Entry 3F3P (X-ray diffraction, 3.20 A resolution); this record covers chains A and C of the 4 polymer chains in the assembly.

[Chain A]
Protein: Nucleoporin SEH1
Source organism: Saccharomyces cerevisiae
UniProt: P53011 (SEH1_YEAST); residues 1-349 here = UniProt positions 1-349
Amino-acid sequence (351 residues; numbered -1 to 349; the number before each row is that of its first residue; numbers below 1 keep their minus sign (Pro-1 is residue -1)):
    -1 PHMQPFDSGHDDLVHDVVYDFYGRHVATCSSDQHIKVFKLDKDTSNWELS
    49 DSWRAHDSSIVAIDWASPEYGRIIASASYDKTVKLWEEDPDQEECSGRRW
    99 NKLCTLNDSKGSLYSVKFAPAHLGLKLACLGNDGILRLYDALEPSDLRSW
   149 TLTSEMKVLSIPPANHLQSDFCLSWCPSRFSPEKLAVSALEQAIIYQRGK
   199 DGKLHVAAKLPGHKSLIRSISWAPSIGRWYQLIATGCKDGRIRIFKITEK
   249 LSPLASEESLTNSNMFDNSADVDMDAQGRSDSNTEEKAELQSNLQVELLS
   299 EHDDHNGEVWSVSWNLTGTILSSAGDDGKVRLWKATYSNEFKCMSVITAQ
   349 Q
Not modelled in the structure: -1 to 0, 161-165, 249-289
Sequence notes: expression tag (-1 to 0)
Modified / non-standard residues: Mse1, Mse154, Mse342 (selenomethionine; parent Met); Mse263, Mse272 (selenomethionine)
UniProt features mapped onto this chain:
  - modified residue: Ser257 (Phosphoserine)

[Chain C]
Protein: Nucleoporin NUP85
Source organism: Saccharomyces cerevisiae
UniProt: P46673 (NUP85_YEAST); numbering as in UniProt (aligned over 1-570)
Amino-acid sequence (570 residues; each row starts with the number of its first residue):
     1 MTIDDSNRLLMDVDQFDFLDDGTAQLSNNKTDEEEQLYKRDPVSGAILVP
    51 MTVNDQPIEKNGDKMPLKFKLGPLSYQNMAFITAKDKYKLYPVRIPRLDT
   101 SKEFSAYVSGLFEIYRDLGDDRVFNVPTIGVVNSNFAKEHNATVNLAMEA
   151 ILNELEVFIGRVKDQDGRVNRFYELEESLTVLNCLRTMYFILDGQDVEEN
   201 RSEFIESLLNWINRSDGEPDEEYIEQVFSVKDSTAGKKVFETQYFWKLLN
   251 QLVLRGLLSQAIGCIERSDLLPYLSDTCAVSFDAVSDSIELLKQYPKDSS
   301 STFREWKNLVLKLSQAFGSSATDISGELRDYIEDFLLVIGGNQRKILQYS
   351 RTWYESFCGFLLYYIPSLELSAEYLQMSLEANVVDITNDWEQPCVDIISG
   401 KIHSILPVMESLDSCTAAFTAMICEAKGLIENIFEGEKNSDDYSNEDNEM
   451 LEDLFSYRNGMASYMLNSFAFELCSLGDKELWPVAIGLIALSATGTRSAK
   501 KMVIAELLPHYPFVTNDDIEWMLSICVEWRLPEIAKEIYTTLGNQMLSAH
   551 NIIESIANFSRAGKYELVKS
Not modelled in the structure: 1-38, 126-132, 231-237, 436-450, 548-570
Modified / non-standard residues: Mse1, Mse11, Mse450 (selenomethionine); Mse51, Mse65, Mse79, Mse148, Mse188, Mse377, Mse409, Mse422, Mse461, Mse465, Mse502, Mse522, Mse546 (selenomethionine; parent Met)

[How chain A and chain C interact]
Contacting residue pairs - 149 pairs, chain A then chain C:
  Mse1(A) with Tyr76(C); Gln77(C); Pro92(C)
  Gln2(A) with Pro92(C)
  Pro3(A) with Thr52(C); Asp55(C); Leu90(C); Tyr91(C), hydrophobic
  Phe4(A) with Mse79(C), hydrophobic; Lys89(C); Leu90(C), hydrogen bond (backbone-backbone); Pro92(C)
  Ser6(A) with Tyr88(C), hydrogen bond (side chain-backbone)
  His8(A) with Tyr88(C)
  Asp9(A) with Tyr88(C), hydrogen bond (backbone-side chain)
  Asp10(A) with Tyr88(C)
  Leu11(A) with Thr83(C); Ala84(C); Lys85(C); Tyr88(C), hydrophobic
  Val12(A) with Ile82(C); Thr83(C), hydrogen bond (backbone-side chain)
  His13(A) with Lys68(C), hydrogen bond (backbone-side chain); Phe81(C); Thr83(C)
  Asp14(A) with Lys70(C), salt bridge
  Val15(A) with Lys70(C); Mse79(C), hydrophobic; Phe81(C), hydrophobic; Leu90(C), hydrophobic
  Val16(A) with Lys70(C)
  Tyr17(A) with Lys70(C); Gly72(C); Pro73(C); Gln77(C), hydrogen bond (side chain-backbone); Asn78(C), hydrogen bond (side chain-backbone); Mse79(C), hydrogen bond (side chain-backbone)
  Asp18(A) with Pro73(C)
  Phe19(A) with Pro73(C); Pro509(C); His510(C)
  Tyr20(A) with Pro73(C); Leu74(C); Gln545(C)
  Gly21(A) with Pro73(C); Leu74(C)
  Arg22(A) with Leu74(C); Tyr76(C), hydrogen bond
  Val24(A) with Mse79(C), hydrophobic
  Thr26(A) with Leu90(C)
  Leu38(A) with Gln77(C)
  Trp45(A) with Gln77(C), hydrogen bond; Pro92(C)
  Pro66(A) with Thr541(C)
  Glu67(A) with Glu537(C); Thr540(C); Thr541(C), hydrogen bond (backbone-side chain); Asn544(C), hydrogen bond (backbone-side chain)
  Tyr68(A) with Asn544(C)
  Gly69(A) with Asn544(C)
  Pro88(A) with Leu547(C)
  Ser176(A) with Glu506(C)
  Arg177(A) with Ala505(C); Glu506(C), hydrogen bond (backbone-side chain); Glu533(C), salt bridge; Ile534(C); Glu537(C), salt bridge
  Phe178(A) with Leu451(C); Mse502(C), hydrophobic; Ala505(C), hydrophobic; Glu506(C)
  Ile224(A) with Phe471(C); Val503(C), hydrophobic; Glu506(C)
  Gly225(A) with Asp453(C); Leu454(C), hydrogen bond (backbone-backbone); Phe455(C), hydrogen bond (backbone-backbone); Val503(C)
  Arg226(A) with Asp453(C); Phe455(C)
  Trp227(A) with Leu451(C); Asp453(C); Ser456(C); Arg458(C)
  Trp308(A) with Pro66(C); Leu67(C)
  Ser309(A) with Lys68(C); Phe69(C), hydrogen bond (side chain-backbone)
  Ser311(A) with Phe69(C), hydrogen bond (side chain-backbone); Lys70(C); Leu71(C), hydrogen bond (side chain-backbone)
  Trp312(A) with Leu71(C)
  Asn313(A) with Leu71(C); Ser475(C)
  Leu314(A) with Pro73(C); Cys474(C); Ser475(C); His510(C)
  Thr315(A) with Phe471(C)
  Ile318(A) with Leu71(C); Ile95(C), hydrophobic
  Ser320(A) with Phe69(C), hydrogen bond (side chain-backbone); Leu71(C)
  Ala322(A) with Leu67(C)
  Gly323(A) with Mse65(C); Leu67(C)
  Asp324(A) with Lys64(C); Mse65(C)
  Gly326(A) with Ile58(C); Leu67(C)
  Lys327(A) with Leu67(C)
  Val328(A) with Mse51(C), hydrophobic; Leu67(C), hydrophobic; Phe69(C), hydrophobic
  Leu330(A) with Pro96(C)
  Ala333(A) with Tyr464(C), hydrogen bond (backbone-side chain)
  Thr334(A) with Tyr464(C)
  Tyr335(A) with Tyr457(C), hydrogen bond (side chain-backbone); Asn459(C), hydrogen bond (side chain-backbone); Gly460(C); Mse461(C), hydrogen bond (side chain-backbone); Tyr464(C), hydrophobic
  Cys341(A) with Ala46(C)
  Mse342(A) with Ala46(C); Ile47(C), hydrogen bond (backbone-backbone); Ile95(C), hydrophobic
  Ser343(A) with Ala46(C); Ile47(C); Pro96(C)
  Val344(A) with Ile47(C), hydrogen bond (backbone-backbone); Leu48(C); Val49(C), hydrogen bond (backbone-backbone)
  Ile345(A) with Val49(C); Pro50(C); Mse51(C), hydrophobic
  Thr346(A) with Val49(C), hydrogen bond (backbone-backbone); Pro50(C); Mse51(C), hydrogen bond (backbone-backbone); Gln56(C), hydrogen bond (backbone-side chain)
  Ala347(A) with Mse51(C), hydrophobic; Gln56(C), hydrogen bond (backbone-side chain); Pro57(C); Ile58(C), hydrogen bond (backbone-backbone)
  Gln348(A) with Gln56(C), hydrogen bond (backbone-side chain); Ile58(C); Lys60(C)
  Gln349(A) with Gln56(C), hydrogen bond (side chain-backbone); Ile58(C), hydrogen bond (backbone-backbone); Glu59(C)
Interface residues without a listed pair, chain A (72 interface residues in all): Asp5, Gly7, Lys115, Ser223, Asp302, Thr317, Leu319, Lys332
Interface residues without a listed pair, chain C (76 interface residues in all): Ser44, Gly45, Val93, Arg94, Glu452, Glu472, Leu507, Phe513

[Overview]
72 residues of chain A face 76 of chain C across their interface, with 34 hydrogen bonds and 3 salt bridges.
Among the polar pairs are Asp14(A)-Lys70(C), Arg177(A)-Glu533(C) and Arg177(A)-Glu537(C).
Chain A is Nucleoporin SEH1 and chain C is Nucleoporin NUP85, both from Saccharomyces cerevisiae; the
structure, Crystal structure of the nucleoporin pair Nup85-Seh1, space group P21212, was determined by X-ray
diffraction (same publication as 3F3F and 3F3G).
